PDB entry 6J2X | electron microscopy, 3.80 A resolution | chains 2 and 3 of the 47 polymer chains in the assembly

# Chain 2
Name: Proteasome subunit beta type-2
From: Saccharomyces cerevisiae S288c
Notes: EC 3.4.25.1
UniProt: P25043 (PSB2_YEAST); residues 1-261 here = UniProt positions 1-261
Sequence (261 residues; each row starts with the number of its first residue):
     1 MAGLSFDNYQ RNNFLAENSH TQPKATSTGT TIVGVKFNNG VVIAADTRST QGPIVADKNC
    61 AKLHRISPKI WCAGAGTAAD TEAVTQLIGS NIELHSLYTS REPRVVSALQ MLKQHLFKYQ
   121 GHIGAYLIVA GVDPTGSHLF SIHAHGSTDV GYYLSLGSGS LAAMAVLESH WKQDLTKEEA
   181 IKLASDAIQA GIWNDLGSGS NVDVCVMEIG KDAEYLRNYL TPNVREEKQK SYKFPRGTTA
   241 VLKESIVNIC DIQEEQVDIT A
Unresolved in the structure: 1-29, 252-261

# Chain 3
Name: Proteasome subunit beta type-3
From: Saccharomyces cerevisiae S288c
Notes: EC 3.4.25.1
UniProt: P25451 (PSB3_YEAST); numbering as in UniProt (aligned over 1-205)
Sequence (205 residues; numbered 1 to 205; the number before each row is that of its first residue):
     1 MSDPSSINGG IVVAMTGKDC VAIACDLRLG SQSLGVSNKF EKIFHYGHVF LGITGLATDV
    61 TTLNEMFRYK TNLYKLKEER AIEPETFTQL VSSSLYERRF GPYFVGPVVA GINSKSGKPF
   121 IAGFDLIGCI DEAKDFIVSG TASDQLFGMC ESLYEPNLEP EDLFETISQA LLNAADRDAL
   181 SGWGAVVYII KKDEVVKRYL KMRQD
Unresolved in the structure: 1

# How chain 2 and chain 3 interact
Pairs across the interface (58; chain 2 residue first):
  I54(2) with D144(3); F147(3), hydrophobic
  A56(2) with F147(3), hydrophobic
  D57(2) with D131(3); E132(3); A133(3)
  K58(2) with E151(3), salt bridge
  N59(2) with E132(3)
  A78(2) with C129(3), hydrogen bond (backbone-side chain)
  A79(2) with I127(3), hydrophobic; C129(3), hydrophobic
  D80(2) with R99(3), salt bridge
  E82(2) with C129(3), hydrogen bond; I130(3), hydrogen bond (side chain-backbone)
  A83(2) with Y96(3), hydrophobic
  V84(2) with Y96(3)
  L87(2) with Y96(3), hydrophobic
  H122(2) with R99(3); F100(3)
  I123(2) with R99(3)
  R225(2) with E151(3), salt bridge
  K228(2) with S152(3)
  Y232(2) with L153(3), hydrophobic
  K233(2) with D162(3), salt bridge
  F234(2) with L153(3), hydrophobic; Q169(3)
  P235(2) with E165(3)
  R236(2) with E161(3); D162(3), salt bridge; E165(3)
  G237(2) with E165(3)
  T238(2) with E165(3), hydrogen bond (backbone-side chain); Q169(3)
  T239(2) with E165(3), hydrogen bond (backbone-side chain); S168(3), hydrogen bond; Q169(3), hydrogen bond; L172(3); L200(3)
  A240(2) with L200(3); K201(3)
  V241(2) with F164(3), hydrophobic; Y199(3)
  L242(2) with Y199(3), hydrogen bond (backbone-backbone)
  K243(2) with K197(3); R198(3); Y199(3), hydrogen bond (backbone-backbone)
  E244(2) with V196(3); K197(3); R198(3), salt bridge
  S245(2) with V196(3); K197(3), hydrogen bond (backbone-backbone)
  I246(2) with E194(3); V195(3)
  V247(2) with H45(3); V195(3), hydrogen bond (backbone-backbone); K197(3)
  I249(2) with H48(3); V195(3), hydrophobic
Also at the interface, not in a pair above, chain 2 (37 interface residues in all): Q51, V55, G124, S231
Also at the interface, not in a pair above, chain 3 (35 interface residues in all): G47, F50, D125, E155

# Overview
37 residues of chain 2 face 35 of chain 3 across their interface; the contacts include 11 hydrogen bonds and 6
salt bridges. Polar contacts include K58(2)-E151(3), D80(2)-R99(3) and R225(2)-E151(3).
Chain 2 is Proteasome subunit beta type-2 and chain 3 is Proteasome subunit beta type-3, both from
Saccharomyces cerevisiae S288c; the structure, Yeast proteasome in resting state (C1-a), was determined by
electron microscopy, deposited together with 6J2N, 6J30, 6J2C and 6J2Q.
